3RYC - chains A and B of the 5 polymer chains in the assembly; structure by X-ray diffraction, 2.10 A resolution.

# Chain A
Protein: Tubulin alpha chain
Source organism: Ovis aries
UniProtKB: D0VWZ0 (D0VWZ0_SHEEP); residue numbers follow UniProt; this construct covers 1-451
Chain sequence (451 residues; numbered 1 to 451; the number before each row is that of its first residue):
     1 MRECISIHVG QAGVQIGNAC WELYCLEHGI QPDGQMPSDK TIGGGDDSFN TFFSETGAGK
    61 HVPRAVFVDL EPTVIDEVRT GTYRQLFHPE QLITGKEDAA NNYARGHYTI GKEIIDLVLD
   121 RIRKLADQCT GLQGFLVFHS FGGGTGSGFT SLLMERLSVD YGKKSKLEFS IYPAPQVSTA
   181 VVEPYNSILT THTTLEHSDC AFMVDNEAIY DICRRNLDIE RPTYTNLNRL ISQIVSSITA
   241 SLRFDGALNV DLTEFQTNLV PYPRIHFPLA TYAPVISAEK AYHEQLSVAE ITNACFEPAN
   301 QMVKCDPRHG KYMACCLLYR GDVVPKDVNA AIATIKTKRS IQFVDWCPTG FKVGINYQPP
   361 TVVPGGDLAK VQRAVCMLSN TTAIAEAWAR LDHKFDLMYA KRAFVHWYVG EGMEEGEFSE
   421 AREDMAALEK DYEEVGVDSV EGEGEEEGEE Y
Unresolved in the structure: 39-45, 439-451
Residues lining bound ligands: GTP (guanosine-5'-triphosphate): Val9, Gly10, Gln11, Ala12, Gln15, Ile16, Asp69, Asp98, Ala99, Ala100, Asn101, Ser140, Gly142, Gly143, Gly144, Thr145, Gly146, Ile171, Pro173, Val177, Ser178, Thr179, Glu183, Asn206, Tyr224, Leu227, Asn228, Ile231

# Chain B
Protein: Tubulin beta chain
Source organism: Ovis aries
UniProtKB: D0VWY9 (D0VWY9_SHEEP); the author numbering skips numbers that UniProt does not, so the offset changes along the chain: 1-44 = UniProt 1-44; 47-360 = UniProt 45-358; 369-455 = UniProt 359-445
Chain sequence (445 residues; numbered 1 to 455; 10 numbers in that range are skipped by the numbering (no residue carries them; nothing is unmodelled there); the number before each row is that of its first residue):
     1 MREIVHIQAG QCGNQIGAKF WEVISDEHGI DPTGSYHGDS DLQL
    47 ERINVYYNEA TGNKYVPRAI LVDLEPGTMD SVRSGPFGQI FRPDNFVFGQ SGAGNNWAKG
   107 HYTEGAELVD SVLDVVRKES ESCDCLQGFQ LTHSLGGGTG SGMGTLLISK IREEYPDRIM
   167 NTFSVMPSPK VSDTVVEPYN ATLSVHQLVE NTDETYSIDN EALYDICFRT LKLTTPTYGD
   227 LNHLVSATMS GVTTCLRFPG QLNADLRKLA VNMVPFPRLH FFMPGFAPLT SRGSQQYRAL
   287 TVPELTQQMF DSKNMMAACD PRHGRYLTVA TIFRGRMSMK EVDEQMLNIQ NKNSSYFVEW
   347 IPNNVKTAVC DIPP
   369 RGLKMSSTFI GNSTAIQELF KRISEQFTAM FRRKAFLHWY TGEGMDEMEF TEAESNMNDL
   429 VSEYQQYQDA TADEQGEFEE EEGEDEA
Unresolved in the structure: 443-455
Residues lining bound ligands: GDP (guanosine-5'-diphosphate): Gly10, Gln11, Cys12, Gln15, Ile16, Asp69, Asn101, Ser140, Gly142, Gly143, Gly144, Thr145, Gly146, Val171, Pro173, Val177, Ser178, Asp179, Glu183, Asn206, Leu209, Tyr224, Leu227, Asn228, Val231

# Interface between chain A and chain B
Residue-residue contacts - 58 pairs, chain A then chain B:
  Gln11(A) with Gln247(B), hydrogen bond
  Lys96(A) with Cys131(B)
  Glu97(A) with Met1(B); Arg164(B), salt bridge; Arg253(B), salt bridge
  Asp98(A) with Lys254(B), salt bridge
  Ala100(A) with Arg253(B); Lys254(B); Val257(B)
  Asn101(A) with Lys254(B)
  Arg105(A) with Arg253(B)
  Pro175(A) with Asn349(B)
  Ser178(A) with Lys352(B)
  Thr179(A) with Gln247(B); Leu248(B); Asn258(B), hydrogen bond (backbone-side chain)
  Ala180(A) with Asn258(B); Lys352(B)
  Val181(A) with Asn258(B), hydrogen bond (backbone-side chain); Ile347(B), hydrophobic; Pro348(B); Asn349(B); Lys352(B)
  Val182(A) with Val257(B), hydrophobic
  Glu220(A) with Lys326(B), salt bridge
  Arg221(A) with Met325(B); Asp329(B), salt bridge
  Tyr224(A) with Gln247(B)
  Lys394(A) with Pro348(B); Asn349(B), hydrogen bond
  Asp396(A) with Glu442(B)
  Leu397(A) with Glu345(B); Trp346(B); Pro348(B), hydrophobic; Ala440(B), hydrophobic
  Met398(A) with Trp346(B), hydrogen bond (backbone-backbone); Pro348(B)
  Ala400(A) with Glu442(B)
  Lys401(A) with Phe262(B); Trp346(B); Thr439(B), hydrogen bond (side chain-backbone)
  Arg402(A) with Phe262(B)
  Ala403(A) with Pro261(B); Phe262(B), hydrophobic
  Phe404(A) with Val257(B); Asn258(B); Val260(B); Pro261(B), hydrogen bond (backbone-backbone); Thr314(B); Ile347(B), hydrophobic
  His406(A) with Val260(B); Pro261(B), hydrogen bond (side chain-backbone); Phe262(B); Pro263(B)
  Trp407(A) with Arg253(B); Ala256(B); Val257(B); Val260(B), hydrogen bond (side chain-backbone)
Interface residues without a listed pair, chain A (28 interface residues in all): Tyr210
Interface residues without a listed pair, chain B (31 interface residues in all): Asp130, Asp251, Asn350, Ala438

# Summary
The interface between chain A and chain B involves 28 residues on one side and 31 on the other, with 9
hydrogen bonds and 5 salt bridges. Among the polar pairs are Glu97(A)-Arg164(B), Glu97(A)-Arg253(B) and
Asp98(A)-Lys254(B). Bound to chain A: GTP.
Here chain A is Tubulin alpha chain and chain B is Tubulin beta chain, both from Ovis aries. Entry 3RYC
(Tubulin: RB3 stathmin-like domain complex) was determined by X-ray diffraction together with 3RYF, 3RYH and
3RYI from the same study.
